Entry 4INR (X-ray diffraction, 2.70 A resolution); this record covers chains I and Y of the 28 polymer chains in the assembly.

Chain I:
Protein: Proteasome component PUP3
Organism: Saccharomyces cerevisiae
Notes: EC 3.4.25.1
UniProtKB: P25451 (PSB3_YEAST); residues 0-204 here correspond to UniProt positions 1-205 (UniProt number = residue number + 1)
Amino-acid sequence (205 residues; each row starts with the number of its first residue; numbering starts at 0):
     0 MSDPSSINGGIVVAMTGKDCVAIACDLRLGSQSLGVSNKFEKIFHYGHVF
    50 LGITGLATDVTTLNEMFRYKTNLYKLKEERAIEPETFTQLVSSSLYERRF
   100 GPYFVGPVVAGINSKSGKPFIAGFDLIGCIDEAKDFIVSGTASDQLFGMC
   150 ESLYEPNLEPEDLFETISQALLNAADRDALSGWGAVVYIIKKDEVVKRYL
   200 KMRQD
Disordered / not traced: 0
Ligand contacts: 1G1 (N3Phe-Leu-Leu-Phe(4-NH2CH2)-methyl vinyl sulfone, bound form): R98, D124, L125, I126, C128, I129, D130
UniProt features mapped onto this chain:
  - modified residue: S30 (Phosphoserine)
  - cross-link: K69 (Glycyl lysine isopeptide (Lys-Gly) (interchain with G-Cter in ubiquitin))

Chain Y:
Protein: Proteasome component PRE2
Organism: Saccharomyces cerevisiae
Notes: EC 3.4.25.1
UniProtKB: P30656 (PSB5_YEAST); residues 1-212 here correspond to UniProt positions 76-287 (UniProt number = residue number + 75)
Amino-acid sequence (212 residues; numbered 1 to 212; the number before each row is that of its first residue):
     1 TTTLAFRFQGGIIVAVDSRATAGNWVASQTVKKVIEINPFLLGTMAGGAA
    51 DCQFWETWLGSQCRLHELREKERISVAAASKILSNLVYQYKGAGLSMGTM
   101 ICGYTRKEGPTIYYVDSDGTRLKGDIFCVGSGQTFAYGVLDSNYKWDLSV
   151 EDALYLGKRSILAAAHRDAYSGGSVNLYHVTEDGWIYHGNHDVGELFWKV
   201 KEEEGSFNNVIG
Covalent attachments: N3Phe-Leu-Leu-Phe(4-NH2CH2)-methyl vinyl sulfone, bound form (1G1) linked to T1
Ligand contacts: 1G1 (N3Phe-Leu-Leu-Phe(4-NH2CH2)-methyl vinyl sulfone, bound form): R19, A20, T21, A22, A27, V31, K32, K33, M45, A46, G47, G48, A49, C52, Q53, G130, S131
From the paper describing this entry:
  - binding site for 1G1: T1

Interface between chain I and chain Y:
Contacting residue pairs (47; chain I residue first):
  S5(I) - N24(Y)
  R27(I) - A169(Y)
  S32(I) - R167(Y)
  S32(I) - D168(Y)
  S32(I) - A169(Y)  hydrogen bond (backbone-backbone)
  S32(I) - Y170(Y)
  L33(I) - F135(Y)  hydrophobic
  L33(I) - R167(Y)
  G34(I) - R167(Y)  hydrogen bond (backbone-side chain)
  V35(I) - R167(Y)  hydrogen bond (backbone-side chain)
  N37(I) - N209(Y)  hydrogen bond
  N37(I) - V210(Y)
  K38(I) - N209(Y)  hydrogen bond
  K38(I) - I211(Y)
  Q144(I) - W25(Y)
  D175(I) - V26(Y)
  R176(I) - N24(Y)
  R176(I) - W25(Y)
  R176(I) - V26(Y)  hydrogen bond (side chain-backbone)
  R176(I) - A27(Y)  hydrogen bond (side chain-backbone)
  R176(I) - S28(Y)
  D177(I) - N24(Y)
  D177(I) - V26(Y)
  A178(I) - N24(Y)  hydrogen bond (backbone-backbone)
  A178(I) - V26(Y)
  A178(I) - A169(Y)
  L179(I) - N24(Y)
  W182(I) - H166(Y)  hydrogen bond (side chain-backbone)
  W182(I) - R167(Y)
  K200(I) - W198(Y)
  M201(I) - W198(Y)
  R202(I) - Q29(Y)
  R202(I) - G173(Y)  hydrogen bond (side chain-backbone)
  R202(I) - D192(Y)  salt bridge
  R202(I) - G194(Y)
  Q203(I) - H166(Y)  hydrogen bond (backbone-side chain)
  Q203(I) - F197(Y)
  Q203(I) - W198(Y)
  Q203(I) - V210(Y)
  D204(I) - R19(Y)  salt bridge
  D204(I) - Q29(Y)
  D204(I) - A165(Y)
  D204(I) - D168(Y)
  D204(I) - S171(Y)
  D204(I) - G172(Y)
  D204(I) - G173(Y)  hydrogen bond (side chain-backbone)
  D204(I) - V193(Y)

Summary:
The interface between chain I and chain Y involves 20 residues on one side and 25 on the other; the contacts
include 12 hydrogen bonds and 2 salt bridges. Among the polar pairs are R202(I)-D192(Y), D204(I)-R19(Y) and
G34(I)-R167(Y). Chain I binds compound 1G1. The paper reports a binding site for 1G1 at T1(Y).
Here chain I is Proteasome component PUP3 and chain Y is Proteasome component PRE2, both from Saccharomyces
cerevisiae. Entry 4INR (Yeast 20S proteasome in complex with the vinyl sulfone LU102) was determined by X-ray
diffraction, deposited together with 4INT and 4INU.
